PDB entry 1CJF | X-ray diffraction, 2.30 A resolution | chains A and C of the 4 polymer chains in the assembly

# Chain A
Name: Protein (human platelet profilin)
Source organism: Homo sapiens
UniProt: P07737 (PROF1_HUMAN); numbering as in UniProt (aligned over 1-139)
Sequence (139 residues; row label = number of the first residue in the row):
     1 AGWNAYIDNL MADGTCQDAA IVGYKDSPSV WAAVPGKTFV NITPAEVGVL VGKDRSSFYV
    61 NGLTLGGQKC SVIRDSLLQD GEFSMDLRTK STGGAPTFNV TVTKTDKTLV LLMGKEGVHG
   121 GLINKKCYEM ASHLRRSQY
Not modelled in the structure: 1
Swiss-Prot annotation at these positions:
  - modified residue: Ser-57 (Phosphoserine)
  - natural variant: Gly-117 (E117G: In ALS18; uncertain significance; this construct carries the variant), Val-118 (G118V: In ALS18; this construct carries the variant)
Ligand contacts: HOM (7-hydroxy-4-methyl-3-(2-hydroxy-ethyl)coumarin): Asp-26, Ser-27, Pro-28, Pro-44

# Chain C
Name: Protein (proline peptide)
Sequence (15 residues; each row starts with the number of its first residue):
     2 PPPPPPPPPP PPPPP

# Chain A / chain C interface
Pairs across the interface - 27 pairs, chain A then chain C:
  Gly-2(A) with Pro-9(C)
  Trp-3(A) with Pro-6(C); Pro-7(C), hydrogen bond (side chain-backbone); Pro-9(C)
  Tyr-6(A) with Pro-9(C), hydrophobic; Pro-10(C), hydrogen bond (side chain-backbone); Pro-11(C), hydrogen bond (side chain-backbone); Pro-12(C); Pro-13(C)
  Asn-9(A) with Pro-13(C), hydrogen bond (side chain-backbone); Pro-14(C), hydrogen bond (side chain-backbone); Pro-15(C)
  Ala-12(A) with Pro-16(C), hydrophobic
  Ser-27(A) with Pro-2(C); Pro-3(C)
  Ser-29(A) with Pro-3(C)
  Trp-31(A) with Pro-6(C); Pro-7(C)
  Lys-107(A) with Pro-7(C)
  Met-130(A) with Pro-13(C), hydrophobic
  His-133(A) with Pro-11(C), hydrogen bond (side chain-backbone); Pro-12(C); Pro-13(C)
  Ser-137(A) with Pro-10(C)
  Tyr-139(A) with Pro-7(C); Pro-8(C), hydrogen bond (side chain-backbone); Pro-10(C)
Interface residues without a listed pair, chain A (16 interface residues in all): Ala-5, Pro-28, Leu-134
Interface residues without a listed pair, chain C (14 interface residues in all): Pro-4

# In short
16 residues of chain A face 14 of chain C across their interface; the contacts include 7 hydrogen bonds. Among
the polar pairs are Trp-3(A)/Pro-7(C), Tyr-6(A)/Pro-10(C) and Tyr-6(A)/Pro-11(C). Bound to chain A: compound
HOM.
Here chain A is Protein (human platelet profilin) (Homo sapiens) and chain C is Protein (proline peptide).
Entry 1CJF (Profilin binds proline-rich ligands in two distinct amide backbone orientations) was determined by
X-ray diffraction (same publication as 1CF0).
